Entry 5N1C (X-ray diffraction, 2.60 A resolution); this record covers chains A and B.

# Chain A (and B)
Molecule: Probable transcriptional regulatory protein
From: Mycobacterium tuberculosis H37Rv
Notes: chain B of this document is another copy of the same molecule, construct and numbering; everything in this record applies to it too
Reference sequence: O53623 (O53623_MYCTU); numbering as in UniProt (aligned over 1-201)
Amino-acid sequence (221 residues; numbered -19 to 201; the number before each row is that of its first residue; numbers below 1 keep their minus sign (Met-19 is residue -19)):
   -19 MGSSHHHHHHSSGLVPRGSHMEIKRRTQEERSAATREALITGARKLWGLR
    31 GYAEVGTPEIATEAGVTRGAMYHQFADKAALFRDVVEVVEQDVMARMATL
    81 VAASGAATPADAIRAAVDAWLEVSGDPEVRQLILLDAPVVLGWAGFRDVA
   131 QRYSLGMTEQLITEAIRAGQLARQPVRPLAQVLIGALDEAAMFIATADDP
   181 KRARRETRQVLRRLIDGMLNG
Unresolved in the structure: -19 to 4 (chain B: -19 to 10)
Differences from the reference sequence: initiating methionine (-19); expression tag (-18 to 0)
Modified residues: Tyr52 (3,5-diiodotyrosine; TYI); Tyr133 (3,5-diiodotyrosine; TYI)

# Interface between chain A and chain B
Pairs across the interface (46; chain A residue first):
  Pro118(A) - Trp123(B)  hydrophobic
  Trp123(A) - Pro118(B)  hydrophobic
  Trp123(A) - Trp123(B)  hydrophobic
  Trp123(A) - Met172(B)  hydrophobic
  Arg127(A) - Glu169(B)  salt bridge
  Arg127(A) - Met172(B)
  Ala152(A) - Arg193(B)
  Gln154(A) - Val190(B)
  Gln154(A) - Arg193(B)
  Pro155(A) - Glu186(B)
  Arg157(A) - Phe173(B)
  Pro158(A) - Phe173(B)  hydrophobic
  Pro158(A) - Glu186(B)
  Pro158(A) - Thr187(B)
  Leu159(A) - Val190(B)
  Gln161(A) - Glu169(B)  hydrogen bond
  Gln161(A) - Phe173(B)
  Val162(A) - Ala166(B)  hydrophobic
  Val162(A) - Val190(B)  hydrophobic
  Gly165(A) - Gly165(B)
  Gly165(A) - Glu169(B)
  Ala166(A) - Val162(B)  hydrophobic
  Glu169(A) - Arg127(B)  salt bridge
  Glu169(A) - Gln161(B)
  Glu169(A) - Gly165(B)
  Met172(A) - Trp123(B)  hydrophobic
  Met172(A) - Arg127(B)
  Phe173(A) - Arg157(B)
  Phe173(A) - Pro158(B)  hydrophobic
  Phe173(A) - Gln161(B)
  Glu186(A) - Pro155(B)
  Glu186(A) - Pro158(B)
  Thr187(A) - Pro158(B)
  Val190(A) - Gln154(B)
  Val190(A) - Leu159(B)
  Val190(A) - Val162(B)  hydrophobic
  Leu191(A) - Val162(B)  hydrophobic
  Arg193(A) - Ala152(B)
  Arg193(A) - Arg153(B)
  Arg193(A) - Gln154(B)
  Arg193(A) - Met198(B)
  Leu194(A) - Leu194(B)  hydrophobic
  Leu194(A) - Met198(B)  hydrophobic
  Gly197(A) - Gly197(B)
  Met198(A) - Arg193(B)
  Met198(A) - Leu194(B)  hydrophobic
Interface residues without a listed pair, chain A (28 interface residues in all): Phe126, Arg153, Leu163, Ala170
Interface residues without a listed pair, chain B (28 interface residues in all): Phe126, Leu163, Ala170, Leu191

# Overview
Chain A and chain B each contribute 28 residues to their interface, with 1 hydrogen bond and 2 salt bridges.
Polar contacts include Arg127(A)-Glu169(B) and Gln161(A)-Glu169(B).
Chain A and chain B are both Probable transcriptional regulatory protein (Mycobacterium tuberculosis H37Rv);
the structure, Iodinated form of the Mycobacterium tuberculosis repressor EthR2, was determined by X-ray
diffraction (same publication as 5ICJ and 5N1I).
